8UIN - chains G and H of the 8 polymer chains in the assembly; structure by electron microscopy, 3.86 A resolution.

[Chain G]
Protein: Complement C3 beta chain
Organism: Homo sapiens
UniProt: P01024 (CO3_HUMAN); residues 1-642 here correspond to UniProt positions 23-664 (UniProt number = residue number + 22)
Chain sequence (642 residues; row label = number of the first residue in the row):
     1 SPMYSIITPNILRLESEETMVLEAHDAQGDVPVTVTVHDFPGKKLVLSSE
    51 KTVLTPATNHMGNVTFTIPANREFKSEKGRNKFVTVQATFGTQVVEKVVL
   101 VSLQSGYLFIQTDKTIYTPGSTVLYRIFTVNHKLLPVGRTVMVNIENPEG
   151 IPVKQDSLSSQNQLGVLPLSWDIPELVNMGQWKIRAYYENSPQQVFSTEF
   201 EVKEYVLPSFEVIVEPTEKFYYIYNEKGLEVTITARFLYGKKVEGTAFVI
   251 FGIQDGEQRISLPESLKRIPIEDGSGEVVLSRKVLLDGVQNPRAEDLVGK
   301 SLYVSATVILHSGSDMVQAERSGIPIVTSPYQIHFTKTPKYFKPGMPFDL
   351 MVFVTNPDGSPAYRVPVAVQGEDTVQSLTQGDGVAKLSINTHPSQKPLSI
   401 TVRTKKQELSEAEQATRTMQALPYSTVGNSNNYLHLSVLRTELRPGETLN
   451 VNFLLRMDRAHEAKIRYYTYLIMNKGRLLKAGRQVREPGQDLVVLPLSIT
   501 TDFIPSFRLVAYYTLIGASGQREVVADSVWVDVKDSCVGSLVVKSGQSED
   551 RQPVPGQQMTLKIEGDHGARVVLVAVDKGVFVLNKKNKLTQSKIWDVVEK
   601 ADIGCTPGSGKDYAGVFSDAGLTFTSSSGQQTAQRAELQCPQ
Not modelled in the structure: 641-642
Disulfide bonds: C605-C640
Glycans and other covalent adducts: N-acetylglucosamine (NAG) linked to N63
UniProt features mapped onto this chain:
  - site: S519, G520 (Microbial infection: Cleavage)
  - modified residue (Phosphoserine): S16, S48, S275, S281
  - glycosylation: N63 (N-linked (GlcNAc...) asparagine)

[Chain H]
Protein: Complement C3b alpha' chain
Organism: Homo sapiens
UniProt: P01024 (CO3_HUMAN); residues 727-1641 here correspond to UniProt positions 749-1663 (UniProt number = residue number + 22)
Chain sequence (915 residues; numbered 727 to 1641; the number before each row is that of its first residue):
   727 SNLDEDIIAEENIVSRSEFPESWLWNVEDLKEPPKNGISTKLMNIFLKDS
   777 ITTWEILAVSMSDKKGICVADPFEVTVMQDFFIDLRLPYSVVRNEQVEIR
   827 AVLYNYRQNQELKVRVELLHNPAFCSLATTKRRHQQTVTIPPKSSLSVPY
   877 VIVPLKTGLQEVEVKAAVYHHFISDGVRKSLKVVPEGIRMNKTVAVRTLD
   927 PERLGREGVQKEDIPPADLSDQVPDTESETRILLQGTPVAQMTEDAVDAE
   977 RLKHLIVTPSGCGEQNMIGMTPTVIAVHYLDETEQWEKFGLEKRQGALEL
  1027 IKKGYTQQLAFRQPSSAFAAFVKRAPSTWLTAYVVKVFSLAVNLIAIDSQ
  1077 VLCGAVKWLILEKQKPDGVFQEDAPVIHQEMIGGLRNNNEKDMALTAFVL
  1127 ISLQEAKDICEEQVNSLPGSITKAGDFLEANYMNLQRSYTVAIAGYALAQ
  1177 MGRLKGPLLNKFLTTAKDKNRWEDPGKQLYNVEATSYALLALLQLKDFDF
  1227 VPPVVRWLNEQRYYGGGYGSTQATFMVFQALAQYQKDAPDHQELNLDVSL
  1277 QLPSRSSKITHRIHWESASLLRSEETKENEGFTVTAEGKGQGTLSVVTMY
  1327 HAKAKDQLTCNKFDLKVTIKPAPETEKRPQDAKNTMILEICTRYRGDQDA
  1377 TMSILDISMMTGFAPDTDDLKQLANGVDRYISKYELDKAFSDRNTLIIYL
  1427 DKVSHSEDDCLAFKVHQYFNVELIQPGAVKVYAYYNLEESCTRFYHPEKE
  1477 DGKLNKLCRDELCRCAEENCFIQKSDDKVTLEERLDKACEPGVDYVYKTR
  1527 LVKVQLSNDFDEYIMAIEQTIKSGSDEVQVGQQRTFISPIKCREALKLEE
  1577 KKHYLMWGLSSDFWGEKPNLSYIIGKDTWVEHWPEEDECQDEENQKQCQD
  1627 LGAFTESMVVFGCPN
Not modelled in the structure: 727-730, 1350-1358, 1500-1504
Disulfide bonds: C851-C1491, C1079-C1136, C1336-C1467, C1367-C1436, C1484-C1489, C1496-C1568, C1515-C1639, C1615-C1624
Glycans and other covalent adducts: N-acetylglucosamine (NAG) linked to N917
UniProt features mapped onto this chain:
  - region: E1612 to F1637 (Interaction with CFP/properdin)
  - site: R932, E933 (Cleavage), R1281, S1282 (Cleavage), R1298, S1299 (Cleavage), N1641 (Coordinates Mg(2+) for interaction with Complement factor B Bb fragment (CFB))
  - modified residue (Phosphoserine): S946, S1299, S1551
  - glycosylation (N-linked (GlcNAc...) asparagine): N917, N1595
  - cross-link: C988 to Q991 (Isoglutamyl cysteine thioester (Cys-Gln))

[How chain G and chain H interact]
Contacting residue pairs (187; chain G residue first):
  F40(G) with L1017(H), hydrophobic; R1020(H)
  P41(G) with D1007(H); R1020(H)
  G42(G) with R1020(H)
  F83(G) with E1013(H); L1017(H), hydrophobic
  E96(G) with Q1021(H)
  V98(G) with L1017(H), hydrophobic
  F109(G) with I793(H), hydrophobic
  Q111(G) with L783(H); V785(H)
  D113(G) with S748(H), hydrogen bond
  K114(G) with E747(H)
  T118(G) with Y815(H), hydrogen bond
  P119(G) with Y815(H); K908(H)
  L124(G) with W751(H)
  R126(G) with W751(H)
  F128(G) with V785(H), hydrophobic
  V130(G) with M787(H), hydrophobic
  L134(G) with G792(H); I793(H), hydrophobic
  P136(G) with M787(H), hydrophobic; S788(H); D789(H)
  I151(G) with L959(H), hydrophobic
  P152(G) with S1299(H), hydrogen bond (backbone-side chain)
  V153(G) with R957(H); S1299(H)
  L164(G) with M787(H)
  V166(G) with M787(H), hydrophobic
  L176(G) with E953(H); M1325(H), hydrophobic
  N178(G) with M1325(H)
  E204(G) with Y815(H); E1464(H)
  Y205(G) with E747(H), hydrogen bond
  V206(G) with R812(H); L813(H); P814(H); Y815(H)
  L207(G) with E747(H); R812(H), hydrogen bond (backbone-side chain)
  P208(G) with R812(H)
  F237(G) with Y830(H)
  L238(G) with T778(H); T779(H), hydrogen bond (backbone-side chain)
  Y239(G) with T779(H); T802(H); M804(H); F808(H); Y830(H); Y832(H), hydrogen bond
  K241(G) with M804(H); Y832(H)
  T246(G) with S1408(H), hydrogen bond; Y1425(H), hydrogen bond
  F248(G) with M1378(H), hydrophobic; Y1460(H), hydrophobic
  I250(G) with Y1460(H)
  L266(G) with M1378(H), hydrophobic
  R268(G) with M1378(H); D1427(H), salt bridge
  T307(G) with Y1460(H)
  I309(G) with I1380(H), hydrophobic
  L310(G) with I1423(H)
  H311(G) with S1408(H); Y1410(H); E1411(H), salt bridge; I1423(H)
  S312(G) with R826(H), hydrogen bond (backbone-side chain); V828(H); S873(H), hydrogen bond
  G313(G) with R826(H); I1423(H)
  S314(G) with V828(H)
  D315(G) with R812(H), salt bridge
  M316(G) with Y1460(H); N1462(H); L1463(H), hydrophobic
  Q318(G) with Y1461(H)
  C537(G) with C794(H), disulfide; V795(H)
  V538(G) with K791(H); G792(H)
  S540(G) with I764(H)
  L541(G) with A784(H); S786(H); C794(H), hydrophobic; A796(H)
  V543(G) with A784(H), hydrophobic; F799(H), hydrophobic
  S545(G) with F799(H)
  Q552(G) with T802(H)
  P553(G) with L773(H), hydrophobic; T802(H); V803(H); M804(H)
  V554(G) with Q805(H)
  P555(G) with V803(H), hydrophobic
  G556(G) with L773(H)
  Q557(G) with L773(H), hydrogen bond (backbone-backbone)
  Q558(G) with N770(H); I771(H); F772(H)
  M559(G) with M769(H); N770(H); I771(H), hydrogen bond (backbone-backbone); L773(H), hydrophobic; V801(H), hydrophobic
  T560(G) with M769(H); N770(H)
  L561(G) with K767(H); L768(H); M769(H); I771(H), hydrophobic; I782(H), hydrophobic
  K562(G) with T766(H); K767(H); L768(H)
  I563(G) with L756(H), hydrophobic; S765(H); T766(H); K767(H), hydrogen bond (backbone-backbone); M769(H), hydrophobic
  E564(G) with I764(H); S765(H); T766(H)
  G565(G) with I764(H); S765(H), hydrogen bond (backbone-backbone)
  D566(G) with G763(H); S788(H), hydrogen bond; K791(H)
  H567(G) with L756(H); P760(H); G763(H)
  G568(G) with L756(H), hydrogen bond (backbone-backbone)
  A569(G) with D755(H); L756(H), hydrogen bond (backbone-backbone); M787(H); S788(H)
  R570(G) with V753(H); E754(H); S786(H); M787(H), hydrogen bond (backbone-backbone)
  V571(G) with V753(H); E754(H), hydrogen bond (backbone-backbone); L756(H), hydrophobic; V785(H); S786(H)
  V572(G) with N752(H); V753(H), hydrophobic; A784(H); V785(H), hydrogen bond (backbone-backbone)
  L573(G) with L750(H); N752(H), hydrogen bond (backbone-backbone); E754(H); M769(H), hydrophobic; L783(H); A784(H), hydrophobic
  V574(G) with W749(H); L750(H); W751(H), hydrophobic; E781(H); I782(H); L783(H), hydrogen bond (backbone-backbone)
  A575(G) with S748(H); W749(H), hydrogen bond (backbone-backbone); E781(H); I782(H), hydrophobic
  V576(G) with E747(H); S748(H); W780(H); E781(H), hydrogen bond (backbone-backbone)
  D577(G) with E747(H), hydrogen bond (backbone-backbone); T778(H), hydrogen bond; W780(H)
  K578(G) with T779(H); E781(H), salt bridge; E800(H), salt bridge
  F581(G) with E781(H)
  Q591(G) with C794(H); V795(H), hydrogen bond (side chain-backbone)
  Q634(G) with E1013(H); G1016(H); L1017(H)
Interface residues without a listed pair, chain G (98 interface residues in all): Y125, T129, L135, G165, V177, S209, P270, G539, K544, V580, K588, L589, T590
Interface residues without a listed pair, chain H (98 interface residues in all): E758, D775, S776, I777, K790, D810, R915, E955, W1012, L1297, E1301, D1382, Y1406, T1421, Y1458, A1459
Disulfides between the chains: C537(G)-C794(H)

[Summary]
Chain G and chain H each contribute 98 residues to their interface, with 1 disulfide bond, 28 hydrogen bonds
and 5 salt bridges. Polar contacts include R268(G)-D1427(H), H311(G)-E1411(H) and D315(G)-R812(H).
N-acetylglucosamine is covalently linked to N63(G). N-acetylglucosamine is covalently linked to N917(H).
Here chain G is Complement C3 beta chain and chain H is Complement C3b alpha' chain, both from Homo sapiens.
Entry 8UIN (Structure of the C3bBb-albicin complex) was determined by electron microscopy together with 8UH2
from the same study.
